PDB entry 6SJ7 | electron microscopy, 3.54 A resolution | chains A and B of the 4 polymer chains in the assembly

== Chain A ==
Name: DDB1- and CUL4-associated factor 15
Source organism: Homo sapiens
Reference sequence: Q66K64 (DCA15_HUMAN); residue numbers follow UniProt; this construct covers 1-600
Sequence (601 residues; numbered 0 to 600; the number before each row is that of its first residue; numbering starts at 0):
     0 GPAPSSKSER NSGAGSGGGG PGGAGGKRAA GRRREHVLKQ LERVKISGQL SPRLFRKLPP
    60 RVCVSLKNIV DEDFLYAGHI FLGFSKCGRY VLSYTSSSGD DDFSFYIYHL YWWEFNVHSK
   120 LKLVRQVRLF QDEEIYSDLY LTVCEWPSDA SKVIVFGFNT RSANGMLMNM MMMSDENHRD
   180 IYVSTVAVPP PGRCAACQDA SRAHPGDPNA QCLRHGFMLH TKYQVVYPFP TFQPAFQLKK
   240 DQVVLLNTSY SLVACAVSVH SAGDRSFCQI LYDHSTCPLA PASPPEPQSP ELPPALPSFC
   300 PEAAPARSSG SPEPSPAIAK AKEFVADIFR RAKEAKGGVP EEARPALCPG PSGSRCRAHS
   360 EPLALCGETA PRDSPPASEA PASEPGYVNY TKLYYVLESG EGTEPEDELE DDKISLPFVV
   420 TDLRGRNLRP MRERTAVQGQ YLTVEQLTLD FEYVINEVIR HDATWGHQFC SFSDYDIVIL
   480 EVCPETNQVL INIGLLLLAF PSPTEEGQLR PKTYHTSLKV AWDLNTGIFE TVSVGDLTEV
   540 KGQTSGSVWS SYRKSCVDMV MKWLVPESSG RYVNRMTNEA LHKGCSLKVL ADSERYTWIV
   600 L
Unresolved in the structure: 0-33, 73-75, 97-103, 164-171, 194-205, 226, 260-264, 271-417, 432-438, 499-509, 526-527, 541, 580-587
Differences from the reference sequence: expression tag (0); conflict Pro1 (Met in Q66K64)
Small-molecule neighbours: Indisulam (EF6; N~1~-(3-chloro-1H-indol-7-yl)benzene-1,4-disulfonamide): Thr230, Phe231, Gln232, Pro233, Ala234, Phe235, Arg552, Val556, Val559, Met560, Leu563
UniProt features mapped onto this chain:
  - binding site (Zn(2+)): Cys193, Cys196, Cys211, His214
  - binding site (E7820): Phe231, Ala234, Phe235
  - modified residue (Phosphoserine): Ser50, Ser310, Ser314
Reported in the primary citation:
  - conformationally variable residues (side-chain flip): Gly191 to His214, Val556, Met560

== Chain B ==
Name: DNA damage-binding protein 1
Source organism: Homo sapiens
Reference sequence: Q16531 (DDB1_HUMAN); numbering as in UniProt (aligned over 1-1140)
Sequence (1140 residues; row label = number of the first residue in the row):
     1 MSYNYVVTAQ KPTAVNGCVT GHFTSAEDLN LLIAKNTRLE IYVVTAEGLR PVKEVGMYGK
    61 IAVMELFRPK GESKDLLFIL TAKYNACILE YKQSGESIDI ITRAHGNVQD RIGRPSETGI
   121 IGIIDPECRM IGLRLYDGLF KVIPLDRDNK ELKAFNIRLE ELHVIDVKFL YGCQAPTICF
   181 VYQDPQGRHV KTYEVSLREK EFNKGPWKQE NVEAEASMVI AVPEPFGGAI IIGQESITYH
   241 NGDKYLAIAP PIIKQSTIVC HNRVDPNGSR YLLGDMEGRL FMLLLEKEEQ MDGTVTLKDL
   301 RVELLGETSI AECLTYLDNG VVFVGSRLGD SQLVKLNVDS NEQGSYVVAM ETFTNLGPIV
   361 DMCVVDLERQ GQGQLVTCSG AFKEGSLRII RNGIGIHEHA SIDLPGIKGL WPLRSDPNRE
   421 TDDTLVLSFV GQTRVLMLNG EEVEETELMG FVDDQQTFFC GNVAHQQLIQ ITSASVRLVS
   481 QEPKALVSEW KEPQAKNISV ASCNSSQVVV AVGRALYYLQ IHPQELRQIS HTEMEHEVAC
   541 LDITPLGDSN GLSPLCAIGL WTDISARILK LPSFELLHKE MLGGEIIPRS ILMTTFESSH
   601 YLLCALGDGA LFYFGLNIET GLLSDRKKVT LGTQPTVLRT FRSLSTTNVF ACSDRPTVIY
   661 SSNHKLVFSN VNLKEVNYMC PLNSDGYPDS LALANNSTLT IGTIDEIQKL HIRTVPLYES
   721 PRKICYQEVS QCFGVLSSRI EVQDTSGGTT ALRPSASTQA LSSSVSSSKL FSSSTAPHET
   781 SFGEEVEVHN LLIIDQHTFE VLHAHQFLQN EYALSLVSCK LGKDPNTYFI VGTAMVYPEE
   841 AEPKQGRIVV FQYSDGKLQT VAEKEVKGAV YSMVEFNGKL LASINSTVRL YEWTTEKELR
   901 TECNHYNNIM ALYLKTKGDF ILVGDLMRSV LLLAYKPMEG NFEEIARDFN PNWMSAVEIL
   961 DDDNFLGAEN AFNLFVCQKD SAATTDEERQ HLQEVGLFHL GEFVNVFCHG SLVMQNLGET
  1021 STPTQGSVLF GTVNGMIGLV TSLSESWYNL LLDMQNRLNK VIKSVGKIEH SFWRSFHTER
  1081 KTEPATGFID GDLIESFLDI SRPKMQEVVA NLQYDDGSGM KREATADDLI KVVEELTRIH
Unresolved in the structure: 184-187, 292, 394-708, 771-781, 907-909, 936-941, 982-984, 1014-1025, 1113-1123
Disulfides: Cys18-Cys313
UniProt features mapped onto this chain:
  - modified residue: Ser2 (N-acetylserine), Lys1067 (N6-acetyllysine), Thr1125 (Phosphothreonine)
  - cross-link: Lys1121 (Glycyl lysine isopeptide (Lys-Gly) (interchain with G-Cter in SUMO2))

== Chain A / chain B interface ==
Residue-residue contacts (48; chain A residue first):
  His35(A) - Val836(B)
  His35(A) - Tyr837(B)  hydrogen bond (side chain-backbone)
  His35(A) - Pro838(B)
  His35(A) - Glu840(B)
  Val36(A) - Ala841(B)
  Leu37(A) - Leu814(B)  hydrophobic
  Leu37(A) - Val836(B)  hydrophobic
  Lys38(A) - Glu787(B)  salt bridge
  Leu40(A) - Leu912(B)  hydrophobic
  Glu41(A) - Arg722(B)  salt bridge
  Glu41(A) - Tyr812(B)
  Val43(A) - Phe1003(B)
  Lys44(A) - Val360(B)
  Lys44(A) - Asn1005(B)  hydrogen bond (backbone-side chain)
  Lys44(A) - Val1033(B)
  Ile45(A) - Phe382(B)  hydrophobic
  Ile45(A) - Val1033(B)
  Gly47(A) - Phe972(B)
  Gly47(A) - Phe1003(B)
  Leu49(A) - Trp953(B)  hydrophobic
  Leu49(A) - Asn970(B)  hydrogen bond (backbone-side chain)
  Pro51(A) - Trp953(B)
  Arg52(A) - Arg114(B)
  Phe54(A) - Trp953(B)  hydrophobic
  Arg60(A) - Glu842(B)  salt bridge
  Arg88(A) - Phe949(B)
  Glu113(A) - Phe949(B)
  Glu113(A) - His991(B)  salt bridge
  Asn115(A) - Glu944(B)
  Asn115(A) - Arg947(B)
  Val116(A) - Arg947(B)
  His117(A) - His905(B)
  Ser118(A) - Glu944(B)
  Arg192(A) - Glu988(B)
  Glu484(A) - Arg111(B)  salt bridge
  Lys561(A) - Arg158(B)  hydrogen bond (backbone-side chain)
  Lys561(A) - Glu160(B)
  Trp562(A) - Arg158(B)
  Leu563(A) - Arg158(B)  hydrogen bond (backbone-side chain)
  Pro565(A) - Arg114(B)
  Pro565(A) - Leu162(B)  hydrophobic
  Glu566(A) - Arg114(B)
  Ser567(A) - Gly113(B)
  Ser567(A) - Arg114(B)
  Arg570(A) - Ile112(B)
  Glu593(A) - Met927(B)
  Arg594(A) - Met927(B)
  Arg594(A) - Arg928(B)  hydrogen bond (backbone-side chain)
Other interface residues (no listed pair), chain A (39 interface residues in all): Glu34, Ser46, Ser50, Pro58, Val564, Ser568, Gly569
Other interface residues (no listed pair), chain B (51 interface residues in all): Asp110, Pro115, Asp137, Gly138, Arg327, Leu328, Pro358, Ala381, Lys723, Glu785, Ala834, Pro843, Tyr871, Tyr906, Asn950, Glu1079, Arg1080

== Summary ==
The interface between chain A and chain B involves 39 residues on one side and 51 on the other, with 6
hydrogen bonds and 5 salt bridges. Among the polar pairs are Lys38(A)-Glu787(B), Glu41(A)-Arg722(B) and
Arg60(A)-Glu842(B). Chain A binds Indisulam. The paper reports conformational variability at Gly191(A),
Val556(A) and Met560(A).
Here chain A is DDB1- and CUL4-associated factor 15 and chain B is DNA damage-binding protein 1, both from
Homo sapiens. Entry 6SJ7 (Structure of the human DDB1-DDA1-DCAF15 E3 ubiquitin ligase bound to RBM39 and
Indisulam) was determined by electron microscopy together with 6UD7 and 6UE5 from the same study.
